1D6G - chains A and B; structure by solution NMR.

Chain A:
Name: cholecystokinin type a receptor
Notes: fragment: n-terminal domain (1-47)
Reference sequence: P32238 (CCKAR_HUMAN); numbering as in UniProt (aligned over 1-47)
Chain sequence (47 residues; each row starts with the number of its first residue):
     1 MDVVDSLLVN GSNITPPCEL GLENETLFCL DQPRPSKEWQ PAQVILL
Cystine bridges: Cys-18/Cys-29
Sequence notes: conflict Gln-43 (Val in P32238), Val-44 (Gln in P32238)

Chain B:
Name: cholecystokinin-8
Notes: fragment: c-terminal fragment
Chain sequence (9 residues; each row starts with the number of its first residue):
     1 DYMGWMDFX
Modified positions: NH2 (amino group) at position 9

Interface between chain A and chain B:
Pairs across the interface - 14 pairs, chain A then chain B:
  Arg-34(A) with Tyr-2(B)
  Pro-35(A) with Tyr-2(B)
  Glu-38(A) with Met-3(B)
  Trp-39(A) with Tyr-2(B)
  Gln-40(A) with Tyr-2(B)
  Gln-43(A) with Tyr-2(B); Met-3(B); Gly-4(B); Trp-5(B); Met-6(B)
  Leu-46(A) with Met-6(B)
  Leu-47(A) with Met-3(B); Met-6(B); NH2_9(B)
Also at the interface, not in a pair above, chain A (9 interface residues in all): Ala-42
Also at the interface, not in a pair above, chain B (7 interface residues in all): Asp-7

In short:
9 residues of chain A face 7 of chain B across their interface.
Chain A is cholecystokinin type a receptor and chain B is cholecystokinin-8; the structure, Molecular complex
of cholecystokinin-8 and N-terminus of the cholecystokinin A receptor by NMR spectroscopy, was determined by
solution NMR.
